Entry 4W9F (X-ray diffraction, 2.10 A resolution); this record covers chains A and B of the 3 polymer chains in the assembly.

Chain A:
Molecule: Transcription elongation factor B polypeptide 2
Source organism: Homo sapiens
UniProt: Q15370 (ELOB_HUMAN); residues 1-104 here = UniProt positions 1-104
Sequence (104 residues; numbered 1 to 104; the number before each row is that of its first residue):
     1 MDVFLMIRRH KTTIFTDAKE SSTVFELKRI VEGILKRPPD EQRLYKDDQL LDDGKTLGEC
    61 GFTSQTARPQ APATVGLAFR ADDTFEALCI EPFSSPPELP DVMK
Modified residues: Cys89 (S-(dimethylarsenic)cysteine; CAS)
UniProt features mapped onto this chain:
  - modified residue: Met1 (N-acetylmethionine), Thr84 (Phosphothreonine)

Chain B:
Molecule: Transcription elongation factor B polypeptide 1
Source organism: Homo sapiens
UniProt: Q15369 (ELOC_HUMAN); numbering as in UniProt (aligned over 17-112)
Sequence (97 residues; numbered 16 to 112; the number before each row is that of its first residue):
    16 MMYVKLISSD GHEFIVKREH ALTSGTIKAM LSGPGQFAEN ETNEVNFREI PSHVLSKVCM
    76 YFTYKVRYTN SSTEIPEFPI APEIALELLM AANFLDC
Unresolved in the structure: 48-57
Modified residues: Cys112 (S-(dimethylarsenic)cysteine; CAS)
Differences from the reference sequence: initiating methionine (16)

How chain A and chain B interact:
Residue-residue contacts (52):
  Phe4(A) with Thr78(B)
  Arg8(A) with His27(B)
  Lys11(A) with Asp25(B), hydrogen bond (side chain-backbone); Gly26(B); His27(B); Glu28(B), hydrogen bond (backbone-backbone)
  Thr12(A) with Glu28(B); Ile30(B)
  Thr13(A) with Glu28(B), hydrogen bond (backbone-backbone); Phe29(B); Ile30(B), hydrogen bond (backbone-backbone)
  Ile14(A) with Ile30(B)
  Phe15(A) with Tyr18(B); Phe29(B), hydrophobic; Ile30(B), hydrogen bond (backbone-backbone); Val31(B), hydrophobic; Ser71(B); Cys74(B), hydrophobic; Met75(B), hydrophobic
  Thr16(A) with Tyr18(B), hydrogen bond
  Ile34(A) with Tyr18(B); Ile30(B), hydrophobic
  Leu35(A) with Ile30(B), hydrophobic
  Pro69(A) with Met75(B); Thr78(B); Tyr79(B), hydrophobic; Arg82(B)
  Gln70(A) with Met75(B); Tyr79(B); Tyr83(B); Pro91(B); Phe93(B); Pro94(B)
  Pro72(A) with Met75(B)
  Glu91(A) with His27(B)
  Pro92(A) with His27(B), hydrogen bond (backbone-side chain)
  Phe93(A) with His27(B); Phe29(B), hydrophobic; Ser67(B); Ser71(B)
  Ser94(A) with Asp25(B); Pro66(B); Ser67(B), hydrogen bond (backbone-side chain); His68(B), hydrogen bond
  Ser95(A) with His68(B)
  Pro96(A) with His68(B); Glu98(B); Ile99(B), hydrophobic
  Pro97(A) with Glu102(B)
  Leu99(A) with Pro97(B); Glu98(B)
  Met103(A) with Leu101(B), hydrophobic
Also at the interface, not in a pair above, chain A (26 interface residues in all): Met6, His10, Ile30, Pro100
Also at the interface, not in a pair above, chain B (28 interface residues in all): Lys72, Glu92

Summary:
The interface between chain A and chain B involves 26 residues on one side and 28 on the other, with 9
hydrogen bonds. Polar pairs include Lys11(A)-Asp25(B), Thr16(A)-Tyr18(B) and Pro92(A)-His27(B).
Chain A is Transcription elongation factor B polypeptide 2 and chain B is Transcription elongation factor B
polypeptide 1, both from Homo sapiens; the structure, pVHL:EloB:EloC in complex with
(2S,4R)-1-(3,3-dimethylbutanoyl)-4-hydroxy-N-(4-(4-methylthiazol-5-yl)benzyl)pyrrolidine-2-carboxamide (ligand
5), was determined by X-ray diffraction (same publication as 4W9C, 4W9D, 4W9E, 4W9G, 4W9H, 4W9I and 3 further
entries).
